Entry 7ZFX (X-ray diffraction, 2.60 A resolution); this record covers chains A and B.

Chain A:
Name: Vitamin D3 receptor A
From: Danio rerio
UniProtKB: Q9PTN2 (VDRA_DANRE); numbering as in UniProt (aligned over 156-453)
Amino-acid sequence (302 residues; row label = number of the first residue in the row):
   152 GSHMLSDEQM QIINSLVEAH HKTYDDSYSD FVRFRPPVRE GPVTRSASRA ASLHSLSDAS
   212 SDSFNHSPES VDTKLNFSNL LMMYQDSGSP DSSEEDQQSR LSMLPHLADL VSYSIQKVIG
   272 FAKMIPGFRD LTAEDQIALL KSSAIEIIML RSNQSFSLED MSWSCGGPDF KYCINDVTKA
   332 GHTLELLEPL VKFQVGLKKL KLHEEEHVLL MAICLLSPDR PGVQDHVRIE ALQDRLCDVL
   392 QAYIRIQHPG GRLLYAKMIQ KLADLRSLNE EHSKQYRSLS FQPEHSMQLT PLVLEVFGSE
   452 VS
Not modelled in the structure: 152-153, 191-251
Construct notes: expression tag (152-155)
Small-molecule neighbours: IV1 ((1R,3S,5Z)-5-[(E)-3-[3,5-bis(6-methyl-6-oxidanyl-heptyl)phenyl]prop-2-enylidene]-4-methylidene-cyclohexane-1,3-diol): Y175, Y179, F182, L255, L258, L261, V262, S265, I296, I299, M300, R302, S303, S306, W314, C316, Y323, C324, I325, D327, V328, A331, H333, L338, L341, H423, Y427, L430, L440, V444, F448
Swiss-Prot annotation at these positions:
  - region: K274 to K292 (Interaction with coactivator LXXLL motif)
  - motif: P442 to S450 (9aaTAD)
  - binding site (calcitriol): Y175, S265, R302, S306, H333, H423
What the authors report for this chain:
  - binding site for IV1: W314, D327, V328, H333, L338, L341, F448

Chain B:
Name: Nuclear receptor coactivator 1
Notes: EC 2.3.1.48
UniProtKB: Q15788 (NCOA1_HUMAN); residue numbers follow UniProt; this construct covers 686-700
Amino-acid sequence (15 residues; each row starts with the number of its first residue):
   686 RHKILHRLLQ EGSPS
Not modelled in the structure: 696-700
Swiss-Prot annotation at these positions:
  - motif: L690 to L694 (LXXLL motif 4)
  - modified residue: S698 (Phosphoserine)
  - mutagenesis: L693 to L694 (Slightly affects interactions with steroid receptors. Abolishes interactions with steroid receptors; when associated with A-636; A-637; A-752 and A-753)

How chain A and chain B interact:
Contacting residue pairs - 25 pairs, chain A then chain B:
  I270(A) - L690(B)  hydrophobic
  I270(A) - L693(B)  hydrophobic
  I270(A) - L694(B)  hydrophobic
  K274(A) - L693(B)  hydrogen bond (side chain-backbone)
  K274(A) - L694(B)
  K274(A) - Q695(B)
  R280(A) - L694(B)
  R280(A) - Q695(B)  hydrogen bond
  Q287(A) - L694(B)
  I288(A) - H687(B)
  I288(A) - H691(B)
  L291(A) - L694(B)  hydrophobic
  K292(A) - H687(B)
  P442(A) - I689(B)  hydrophobic
  L443(A) - I689(B)  hydrophobic
  L443(A) - L693(B)  hydrophobic
  E446(A) - H687(B)
  E446(A) - K688(B)  hydrogen bond (side chain-backbone)
  E446(A) - I689(B)  hydrogen bond (side chain-backbone)
  E446(A) - L690(B)  hydrogen bond (side chain-backbone)
  E451(A) - R686(B)
  E451(A) - H687(B)
  V452(A) - R686(B)  hydrogen bond (backbone-side chain)
  S453(A) - R686(B)
  S453(A) - H687(B)
Interface residues without a listed pair, chain A (17 interface residues in all): Q267, F279, A284, V447

In short:
Chain A and chain B form an interface of 17 and 9 residues respectively; the contacts include 6 hydrogen
bonds. Polar contacts include K274(A)-L693(B), R280(A)-Q695(B) and E446(A)-K688(B). Ligands of chain A:
compound IV1. From the paper: a binding site for IV1 at W314(A), D327(A) and V328(A) among others.
Chain A is Vitamin D3 receptor A (Danio rerio) and chain B is Nuclear receptor coactivator 1; the structure,
VDR complex with Aromatic-D-Ring Analog, was determined by X-ray diffraction, deposited together with 7ZFG.
